Entry 8ZUI (electron microscopy, 2.56 A resolution); this record covers chains C and E of the 12 polymer chains in the assembly.

# Chain C
Molecule: Tumor necrosis factor
From: Homo sapiens
Reference sequence: P01375 (TNFA_HUMAN); residues 77-233 here = UniProt positions 77-233
Chain sequence (170 residues; each row starts with the number of its first residue):
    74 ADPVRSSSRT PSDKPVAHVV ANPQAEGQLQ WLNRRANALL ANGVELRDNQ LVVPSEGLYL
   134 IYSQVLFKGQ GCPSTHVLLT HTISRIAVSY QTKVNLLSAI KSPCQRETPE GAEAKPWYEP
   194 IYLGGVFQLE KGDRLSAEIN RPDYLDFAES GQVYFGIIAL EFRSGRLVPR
Disordered / not traced: 74-85, 183-184, 234-243
Differences from the reference sequence: expression tag (74-76, 234-243)
Disulfides: C145-C177

# Chain E
Molecule: Tumor necrosis factor receptor superfamily member 1A, membrane form
From: Homo sapiens
Reference sequence: P19438 (TNR1A_HUMAN); numbering as in UniProt (aligned over 30-211)
Chain sequence (198 residues; each row starts with the number of its first residue):
    27 ADPLVPHLGD REKRDSVCPQ GKYIHPQNNS ICCTKCHKGT YLYNDCPGPG QDTDCRECES
    87 GSFTASENHL RHCLSCSKCR KEMGQVEISS CTVDRDTVCG CRKNQYRHYW SENLFQCFNC
   147 SLCLNGTVHL SCQEKQNTVC TCHAGFFLRE NECVSCSNCK KSLECTKLCL PQIENVKGTE
   207 DSGTTGGGGS HHHHHHHH
Disordered / not traced: 27-42, 184-224
Differences from the reference sequence: expression tag (27-29, 212-224)
Disulfides: C44-C58, C59-C72, C62-C81, C84-C99, C102-C117, C105-C125, C127-C143, C146-C158, C149-C166, C168-C179

# Chain C / chain E interface
Contacting residue pairs (23; chain C residue first):
  H149(C) - W136(E)
  L151(C) - M109(E)  hydrophobic
  L151(C) - W136(E)
  L151(C) - L140(E)  hydrophobic
  T153(C) - S137(E)
  T153(C) - L140(E)
  S162(C) - E93(E)
  S162(C) - N94(E)
  S162(C) - H95(E)  hydrogen bond
  S162(C) - L96(E)
  Y163(C) - T90(E)
  Y163(C) - A91(E)  hydrogen bond (side chain-backbone)
  Y163(C) - S92(E)  hydrogen bond (backbone-side chain)
  Y163(C) - N94(E)
  Y163(C) - L100(E)
  T165(C) - S92(E)
  K166(C) - E138(E)
  V167(C) - L100(E)  hydrophobic
  N168(C) - N139(E)
  I173(C) - R106(E)
  E211(C) - E138(E)
  N213(C) - W136(E)  hydrogen bond (side chain-backbone)
  N213(C) - S137(E)
Interface residues without a listed pair, chain C (14 interface residues in all): T148, V161
Interface residues without a listed pair, chain E (16 interface residues in all): F89

# Overview
The interface between chain C and chain E involves 14 residues on one side and 16 on the other; the contacts
include 4 hydrogen bonds. Polar contacts include S162(C)-H95(E), Y163(C)-A91(E) and Y163(C)-S92(E).
Here chain C is Tumor necrosis factor and chain E is Tumor necrosis factor receptor superfamily member 1A,
membrane form, both from Homo sapiens. Entry 8ZUI (Binary cluster of TNF-TNFR1 ectodomain complex) was
determined by electron microscopy (same publication as 8ZUJ and 8ZUK).
